Entry 6RX8 (X-ray diffraction, 1.92 A resolution); this record covers chain A.

[Chain A]
Name: Argininosuccinate lyase
From: Chelativorans sp. (strain BNC1)
UniProtKB: Q11KV9 (Q11KV9_CHESB); numbering as in UniProt (aligned over 1-502)
Sequence (508 residues; each row starts with the number of its first residue):
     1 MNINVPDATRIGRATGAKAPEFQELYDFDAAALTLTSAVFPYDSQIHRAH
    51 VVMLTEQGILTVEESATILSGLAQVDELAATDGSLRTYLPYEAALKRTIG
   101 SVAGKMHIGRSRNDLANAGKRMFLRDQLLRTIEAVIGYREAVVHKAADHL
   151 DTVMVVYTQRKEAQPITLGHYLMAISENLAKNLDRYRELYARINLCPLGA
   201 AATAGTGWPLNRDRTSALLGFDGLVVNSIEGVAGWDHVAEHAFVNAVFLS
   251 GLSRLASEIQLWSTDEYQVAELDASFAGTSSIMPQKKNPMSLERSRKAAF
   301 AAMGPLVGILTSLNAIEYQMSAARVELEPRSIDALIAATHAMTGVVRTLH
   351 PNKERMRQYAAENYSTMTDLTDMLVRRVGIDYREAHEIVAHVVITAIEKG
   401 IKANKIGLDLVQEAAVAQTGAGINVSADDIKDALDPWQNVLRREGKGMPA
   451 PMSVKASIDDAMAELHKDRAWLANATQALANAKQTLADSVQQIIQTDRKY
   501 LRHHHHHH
Disordered / not traced: 1-4, 502-508
Differences from the reference sequence: engineered mutation M290 (Asp in Q11KV9), M320 (Tyr in Q11KV9); expression tag (503-508)
Metal / ion sites: Na+ near E188 (its only coordinating residue here)
Small-molecule neighbours:
  - fumaric acid (FUM), molecule 1: Y26, R112, N113, M290, R294, M320
  - fumaric acid (FUM), molecule 2: S111, R112, N113, T158, Q159, T279, S280, S281, I282, M283, K286, N288, M320
From the paper describing this entry:
  - catalytic residues: S280
  - binding site for fumaric acid: S280
  - mutagenesis - D290M/Y320M (1140-fold), Y320M (620-fold): increased catalytic activity
  - mutagenesis - D290M/Y320M: decreased stability in response to 2 a (100 mm)
  - binding site for fumaric acid: M290, M320 (from molecular simulation)

[Overview]
Ligands of chain A: fumaric acid. The paper reports the catalytic residue S280; D290M/Y320M and Y320M increase
catalytic activity.
Chain A is Argininosuccinate lyase (Chelativorans sp. (strain BNC1)); the structure, EDDS lyase variant
D290M/Y320M with bound fumarate, was determined by X-ray diffraction (same publication as 6RXA).
